PDB entry 4H44 | X-ray diffraction, 2.70 A resolution | chains F and H of the 8 polymer chains in the assembly

[Chain F]
Molecule: Cytochrome b6-f complex subunit 7
Reference sequence: P0A3Y1 (PETM_NOSS1); numbering as in UniProt (aligned over 1-34)
Chain sequence (34 residues; row label = number of the first residue in the row):
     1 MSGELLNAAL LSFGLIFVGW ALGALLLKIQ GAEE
Disordered / not traced: 33-34
Small-molecule neighbours:
  - beta-carotene (BCR): Ile16, Phe17, Trp20
  - dioleoyl-phosphatidylcholine (OPC; (7R,17E)-4-hydroxy-N,N,N,7-tetramethyl-7-[(8E)-octadec-8-enoyloxy]-10-oxo-3,5,9-trioxa-4-phosphaheptacos-17-en-1-aminium 4-oxide): Glu4, Asn7, Ala8, Leu11, Ser12, Leu15, Val18

[Chain H]
Molecule: Cytochrome b6-f complex subunit 8
Reference sequence: P61048 (PETN_NOSS1); residue numbers follow UniProt; this construct covers 1-29
Chain sequence (29 residues; numbered 1 to 29; the number before each row is that of its first residue):
     1 MAILTLGWVS LLVVFTWSIA MVVWGRNGL
Small-molecule neighbours:
  - beta-carotene (BCR): Phe15, Ser18, Ile19, Val22
  - dioleoyl-phosphatidylcholine (OPC; (7R,17E)-4-hydroxy-N,N,N,7-tetramethyl-7-[(8E)-octadec-8-enoyloxy]-10-oxo-3,5,9-trioxa-4-phosphaheptacos-17-en-1-aminium 4-oxide): Met1, Leu4, Trp8, Leu11, Leu12, Phe15

[Chain F / chain H interface]
Pairs across the interface - 23 pairs, chain F then chain H:
  Ser12(F) - Phe15(H)
  Leu15(F) - Leu12(H)  hydrophobic
  Leu15(F) - Phe15(H)  hydrophobic
  Leu15(F) - Thr16(H)
  Ile16(F) - Phe15(H)  hydrophobic
  Ile16(F) - Ile19(H)
  Val18(F) - Thr16(H)
  Gly19(F) - Thr16(H)
  Gly19(F) - Ile19(H)
  Gly19(F) - Ala20(H)
  Trp20(F) - Ile19(H)
  Trp20(F) - Leu29(H)
  Leu22(F) - Ala20(H)  hydrophobic
  Gly23(F) - Ala20(H)
  Gly23(F) - Val23(H)
  Ala24(F) - Val23(H)
  Leu26(F) - Trp24(H)
  Leu27(F) - Val23(H)
  Leu27(F) - Trp24(H)
  Leu27(F) - Asn27(H)
  Leu27(F) - Gly28(H)
  Gln30(F) - Trp24(H)
  Gln30(F) - Asn27(H)
Interface residues without a listed pair, chain F (13 interface residues in all): Leu11
Interface residues without a listed pair, chain H (11 interface residues in all): Trp17

[Overview]
13 residues of chain F and 11 residues of chain H are in contact. Dioleoyl-phosphatidylcholine and
beta-carotene are bound between chain F and chain H.
Chain F is Cytochrome b6-f complex subunit 7 and chain H is Cytochrome b6-f complex subunit 8; the structure,
2.70 A Cytochrome b6f Complex Structure From Nostoc PCC 7120, was determined by X-ray diffraction, deposited
together with 4H13.
